Entry 7V2M (electron microscopy, 3.40 A resolution); this record covers chains A and J of the 23 polymer chains in the assembly.

== Chain A ==
Molecule: 16s ribosomal RNA
Organism: Thermus thermophilus HB8
Sequence (1522 nucleotides; numbered 1 to 1522; the number before each row is that of its first residue):
     1 UUUGUUGGAG AGUUUGAUCC UGGCUCAGGG UGAACGCUGG CGGCGUGCCU AAGACAUGCA
    61 AGUCGUGCGG GCCGCGGGGU UUUACUCCGU GGUCAGCGGC GGACGGGUGA GUAACGCGUG
   121 GGUGACCUAC CCGGAAGAGG GGGACAACCC GGGGAAACUC GGGCUAAUCC CCCAUGUGGA
   181 CCCGCCCCUU GGGGUGUGUC CAAAGGGCUU UGCCCGCUUC CGGAUGGGCC CGCGUCCCAU
   241 CAGCUAGUUG GUGGGGUAAU GGCCCACCAA GGCGACGACG GGUAGCCGGU CUGAGAGGAU
   301 GGCCGGCCAC AGGGGCACUG AGACACGGGC CCCACUCCUA CGGGAGGCAG CAGUUAGGAA
   361 UCUUCCGCAA UGGGCGCAAG CCUGACGGAG CGACGCCGCU UGGAGGAAGA AGCCCUUCGG
   421 GGUGUAAACU CCUGAACCCG GGACGAAACC CCCGACGAGG GGACUGACGG UACCGGGGUA
   481 AUAGCGCCGG CCAACUCCGU GCCAGCAGCC GCGGUAAUAC GGAGGGCGCG AGCGUUACCC
   541 GGAUUCACUG GGCGUAAAGG GCGUGUAGGC GGCCUGGGGC GUCCCAUGUG AAAGACCACG
   601 GCUCAACCGU GGGGGAGCGU GGGAUACGCU CAGGCUAGAC GGUGGGAGAG GGUGGUGGAA
   661 UUCCCGGAGU AGCGGUGAAA UGCGCAGAUA CCGGGAGGAA CGCCGAUGGC GAAGGCAGCC
   721 ACCUGGUCCA CCCGUGACGC UGAGGCGCGA AAGCGUGGGG AGCAAACCGG AUUAGAUACC
   781 CGGGUAGUCC ACGCCCUAAA CGAUGCGCGC UAGGUCUCUG GGUCUCCUGG GGGCCGAAGC
   841 UAACGCGUUA AGCGCGCCGC CUGGGGAGUA CGGCCGCAAG GCUGAAACUC AAAGGAAUUG
   901 ACGGGGGCCC GCACAAGCGG UGGAGCAUGU GGUUUAAUUC GAAGCAACGC GAAGAACCUU
   961 ACCAGGCCUU GACAUGCUAG GGAACCCGGG UGAAAGCCUG GGGUGCCCCG CGAGGGGAGC
  1021 CCUAGCACAG GUGCUGCAUG GCCGUCGUCA GCUCGUGCCG UGAGGUGUUG GGUUAAGUCC
  1081 CGCAACGAGC GCAACCCCCG CCGUUAGUUG CCAGCGGUUC GGCCGGGCAC UCUAACGGGA
  1141 CUGCCCGCGA AAGCGGGAGG AAGGAGGGGA CGACGUCUGG UCAGCAUGGC CCUUACGGCC
  1201 UGGGCGACAC ACGUGCUACA AUGCCCACUA CAAAGCGAUG CCACCCGGCA ACGGGGAGCU
  1261 AAUCGCAAAA AGGUGGGCCC AGUUCGGAUU GGGGUCUGCA ACCCGACCCC AUGAAGCCGG
  1321 AAUCGCUAGU AAUCGCGGAU CAGCCAUGCC GCGGUGAAUA CGUUCCCGGG CCUUGUACAC
  1381 ACCGCCCGUC ACGCCAUGGG AGCGGGCUCU ACCCGAAGUC GCCGGGAGCC UACGGGCAGG
  1441 CGCCGAGGGU AGGGCCCGUG ACUGGGGCGA AGUCGUAACA AGGUAGCUGU ACCGGAAGGU
  1501 GCGGCUGGAU CACCUCCUUU CU
Not modelled in the structure: 1-4, 774-779, 1381-1386, 1477-1483, 1510-1522
Reported in the primary citation:
  - contacts within the chain: C1493-G1498
  - mutagenesis - A901G: decreased catalytic activity

== Chain J ==
Protein: 30S ribosomal protein S10
Organism: Thermus thermophilus HB8
UniProt: Q5SHN7 (RS10_THET8); residue numbers follow UniProt; this construct covers 1-105
Chain sequence (105 residues; numbered 1 to 105; the number before each row is that of its first residue):
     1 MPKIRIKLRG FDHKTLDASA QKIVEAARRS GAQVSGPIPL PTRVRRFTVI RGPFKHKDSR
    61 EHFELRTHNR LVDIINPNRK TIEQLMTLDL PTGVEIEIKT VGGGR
Not modelled in the structure: 1-2, 101-105

== How chain A and chain J interact ==
Pairs across the interface - 66 pairs, chain A then chain J:
  G941(A) with Phe54(J), base contact
  A942(A) with Phe54(J), sugar contact; Lys55(J), hydrogen bond to the sugar
  A947(A) with Lys55(J), salt bridge to the phosphate; His56(J), phosphate contact
  C950(A) with Lys57(J), salt bridge to the phosphate
  G951(A) with Phe54(J), hydrogen bond to the sugar; Lys57(J), salt bridge to the phosphate
  A953(A) with Lys57(J), salt bridge to the phosphate; Arg60(J), hydrogen bond to the base
  G1041(A) with Pro53(J), base contact
  C1042(A) with Arg51(J), hydrogen bond to the sugar; Pro53(J), base contact
  C1043(A) with Arg51(J), salt bridge to the phosphate; Gly52(J), sugar contact; Pro53(J), sugar contact; His56(J), hydrogen bond to the sugar
  G1044(A) with His56(J), sugar contact
  A1106(A) with Ser35(J), phosphate contact; Pro37(J), sugar contact; Ile38(J), sugar contact; Pro39(J), base contact
  G1107(A) with Ser35(J), sugar contact; Ile38(J), sugar contact
  U1108(A) with Arg5(J), phosphate contact; Ile38(J), base contact; Leu71(J), sugar contact
  U1109(A) with Arg5(J), salt bridge to the phosphate; Lys7(J), base contact; Leu40(J), base contact; Leu71(J), base contact
  U1133(A) with Pro39(J), hydrogen bond to the sugar; Leu40(J), sugar contact; Pro41(J), sugar contact
  A1134(A) with Pro39(J), sugar contact; Leu40(J), sugar contact; Pro41(J), phosphate contact; Thr42(J), hydrogen bond to the phosphate; Arg70(J), hydrogen bond to the phosphate
  A1135(A) with His13(J), phosphate contact; Asp17(J), sugar contact; His68(J), salt bridge to the phosphate; Arg70(J), salt bridge to the phosphate
  C1136(A) with His13(J), salt bridge to the phosphate
  C1171(A) with Arg51(J), salt bridge to the phosphate
  G1179(A) with His56(J), base contact
  G1180(A) with Pro53(J), base contact; Phe54(J), sugar contact; Lys55(J), sugar contact
  U1181(A) with Phe54(J), sugar contact
  G1184(A) with Pro53(J), base contact
  G1235(A) with Val44(J), phosphate contact
  C1236(A) with Val44(J), phosphate contact; Arg45(J), phosphate contact
  G1237(A) with Arg43(J), salt bridge to the phosphate; Arg45(J), salt bridge to the phosphate
  A1261(A) with Lys7(J), salt bridge to the phosphate; Arg9(J), salt bridge to the phosphate; Arg43(J), base contact
  A1262(A) with Leu40(J), base contact; Pro41(J), sugar contact
  C1349(A) with Arg60(J), hydrogen bond to the sugar
  C1350(A) with Thr48(J), hydrogen bond to the sugar; Arg60(J), sugar contact; His62(J), phosphate contact
  G1351(A) with His62(J), salt bridge to the phosphate
Interface residues without a listed pair, chain A (33 interface residues in all): G949, U1260
Interface residues without a listed pair, chain J (35 interface residues in all): Gly36, Ile50, Asp58, Ser59, Glu61, Asp73, Glu97

== In short ==
Chain A and chain J form an interface of 33 and 35 residues respectively, with 10 hydrogen bonds and 15 salt
bridges. Polar contacts include A953(A)-Arg60(J), A942(A)-Lys55(J) and G951(A)-Phe54(J). The paper reports
that A901G of chain A reduces catalytic activity; contacts within the chain involving C1493(A) and G1498(A).
Chain A is 16s ribosomal RNA and chain J is 30S ribosomal protein S10, both from Thermus thermophilus HB8; the
structure, T.thermophilus 30S ribosome with KsgA, class K1k4, was determined by electron microscopy together
with 7V2L, 7V2N, 7V2O, 7V2P and 7V2Q from the same study.
